Entry 1TB4 (X-ray diffraction, 2.15 A resolution); this record covers chain A.

== Chain A ==
Name: Aspartate-semialdehyde dehydrogenase
Organism: Haemophilus influenzae
Notes: EC 1.2.1.11
UniProtKB: P44801 (DHAS_HAEIN); residue numbers follow UniProt; this construct covers 1-40, 54-368
Sequence (371 residues; each row starts with the number of its first residue; note: 13 numbers in that range are skipped by the numbering (no residue carries them; nothing is unmodelled there); a row labelled like 40A-40N holds insertion residues (40A, then the next letters in order)):
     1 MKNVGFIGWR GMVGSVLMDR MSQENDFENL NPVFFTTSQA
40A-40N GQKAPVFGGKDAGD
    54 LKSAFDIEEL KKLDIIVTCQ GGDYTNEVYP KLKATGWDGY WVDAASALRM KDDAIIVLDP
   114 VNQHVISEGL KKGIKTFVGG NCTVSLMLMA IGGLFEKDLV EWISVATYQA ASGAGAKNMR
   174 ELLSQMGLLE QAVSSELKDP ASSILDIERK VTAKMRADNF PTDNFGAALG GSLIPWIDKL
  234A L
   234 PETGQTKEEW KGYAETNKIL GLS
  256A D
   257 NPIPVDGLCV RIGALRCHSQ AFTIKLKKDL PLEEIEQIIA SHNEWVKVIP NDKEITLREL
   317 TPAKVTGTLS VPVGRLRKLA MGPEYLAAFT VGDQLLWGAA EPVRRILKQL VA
Disordered / not traced: 40A-40N
UniProt features mapped onto this chain:
  - binding site (NADP(+)): Arg-10 to Val-13, Thr-37, Ser-38
Small-molecule neighbours: periodate (PEJ): Ala-97, Ser-99, Arg-102, Gly-133, Asn-134, Cys-135, Lys-244

== Overview ==
Ligands of chain A: periodate. Curated annotation (UniProt) lists 6 NADP+-binding residues.
Chain A is Aspartate-semialdehyde dehydrogenase (Haemophilus influenzae); the structure, Crystal Structure of
Aspartate-Semialdehyde Dehydrogenase From Haemophilus influenzae with a Bound Periodate, was determined by
X-ray diffraction, deposited together with 1TA4.
